6W3Q - chains E and B of the 4 polymer chains in the assembly; structure by X-ray diffraction, 2.49 A resolution.

Chain E:
Molecule: Ggatccgtcgatcgcatcagc
Sequence (21 nucleotides; row label = number of the first residue in the row):
     1 GGATCCGTCGATCGCATCAGC

Chain B:
Protein: DNA-(apurinic or apyrimidinic site) lyase
From: Homo sapiens
Notes: EC 3.1.-.-, 4.2.99.18
UniProtKB: P27695 (APEX1_HUMAN); residues 43-318 here = UniProt positions 43-318
Sequence (276 residues; numbered 43 to 318; the number before each row is that of its first residue):
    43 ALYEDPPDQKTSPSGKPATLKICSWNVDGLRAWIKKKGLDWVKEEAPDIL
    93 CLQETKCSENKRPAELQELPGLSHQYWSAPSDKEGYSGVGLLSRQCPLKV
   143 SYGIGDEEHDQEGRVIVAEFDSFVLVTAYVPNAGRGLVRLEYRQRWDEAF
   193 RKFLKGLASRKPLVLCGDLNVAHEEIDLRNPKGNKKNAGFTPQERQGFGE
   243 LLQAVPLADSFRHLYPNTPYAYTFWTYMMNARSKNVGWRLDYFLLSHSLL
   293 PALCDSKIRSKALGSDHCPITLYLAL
Sequence notes: engineered mutation Arg-104 (Leu in P27695)

Interface between chain E and chain B:
Pairs across the interface - 22 pairs, chain E then chain B:
  DT8(E) / Lys-228(B)  salt bridge to the phosphate
  DA11(E) / Arg-177(B)  base contact
  DT12(E) / Met-270(B)  hydrogen bond to the base
  DT12(E) / Met-271(B)  base contact
  DC13(E) / Tyr-269(B)  base contact
  DC13(E) / Met-270(B)  sugar contact
  DG14(E) / Lys-78(B)  phosphate contact
  DG14(E) / Tyr-269(B)  sugar contact
  DC15(E) / Asp-70(B)  sugar contact
  DC15(E) / Gly-71(B)  phosphate contact
  DC15(E) / Ala-74(B)  sugar contact
  DC15(E) / Lys-78(B)  salt bridge to the phosphate
  DA16(E) / Gly-71(B)  phosphate contact
  DA16(E) / Leu-72(B)  phosphate contact
  DA16(E) / Arg-73(B)  salt bridge to the phosphate
  DA16(E) / Ala-74(B)  hydrogen bond to the phosphate
  DA16(E) / Lys-98(B)  phosphate contact
  DA16(E) / Gly-127(B)  phosphate contact
  DT17(E) / Arg-73(B)  salt bridge to the phosphate
  DT17(E) / Lys-103(B)  salt bridge to the phosphate
  DT17(E) / Glu-126(B)  sugar contact
  DT17(E) / Gly-127(B)  sugar contact
Other interface residues (no listed pair), chain E (9 interface residues in all): DC18
Other interface residues (no listed pair), chain B (16 interface residues in all): Thr-97

Overview:
9 residues of chain E face 16 of chain B across their interface; the contacts include 2 hydrogen bonds and 5
salt bridges. Among the polar pairs are DT12(E)/Met-270(B), DA16(E)/Ala-74(B) and DT8(E)/Lys-228(B).
Chain E is Ggatccgtcgatcgcatcagc and chain B is DNA-(apurinic or apyrimidinic site) lyase (Homo sapiens); the
structure, APE1 exonuclease substrate complex L104R, was determined by X-ray diffraction (same publication as
6W0Q, 6W2P, 6W3L, 6W3N, 6W3U and 6W43).
